PDB entry 6D00 | electron microscopy, 4.00 A resolution | chains 1 and 2 of the 6 polymer chains in the assembly

# Chain 1 (and 2)
Molecule: Calcarisporiella thermophila Hsp104
Organism: Calcarisporiella thermophila
Notes: chain 2 of this document is another copy of the same molecule, construct and numbering; everything in this record applies to it too
Sequence (883 residues; each row starts with the number of its first residue; numbering starts at 0):
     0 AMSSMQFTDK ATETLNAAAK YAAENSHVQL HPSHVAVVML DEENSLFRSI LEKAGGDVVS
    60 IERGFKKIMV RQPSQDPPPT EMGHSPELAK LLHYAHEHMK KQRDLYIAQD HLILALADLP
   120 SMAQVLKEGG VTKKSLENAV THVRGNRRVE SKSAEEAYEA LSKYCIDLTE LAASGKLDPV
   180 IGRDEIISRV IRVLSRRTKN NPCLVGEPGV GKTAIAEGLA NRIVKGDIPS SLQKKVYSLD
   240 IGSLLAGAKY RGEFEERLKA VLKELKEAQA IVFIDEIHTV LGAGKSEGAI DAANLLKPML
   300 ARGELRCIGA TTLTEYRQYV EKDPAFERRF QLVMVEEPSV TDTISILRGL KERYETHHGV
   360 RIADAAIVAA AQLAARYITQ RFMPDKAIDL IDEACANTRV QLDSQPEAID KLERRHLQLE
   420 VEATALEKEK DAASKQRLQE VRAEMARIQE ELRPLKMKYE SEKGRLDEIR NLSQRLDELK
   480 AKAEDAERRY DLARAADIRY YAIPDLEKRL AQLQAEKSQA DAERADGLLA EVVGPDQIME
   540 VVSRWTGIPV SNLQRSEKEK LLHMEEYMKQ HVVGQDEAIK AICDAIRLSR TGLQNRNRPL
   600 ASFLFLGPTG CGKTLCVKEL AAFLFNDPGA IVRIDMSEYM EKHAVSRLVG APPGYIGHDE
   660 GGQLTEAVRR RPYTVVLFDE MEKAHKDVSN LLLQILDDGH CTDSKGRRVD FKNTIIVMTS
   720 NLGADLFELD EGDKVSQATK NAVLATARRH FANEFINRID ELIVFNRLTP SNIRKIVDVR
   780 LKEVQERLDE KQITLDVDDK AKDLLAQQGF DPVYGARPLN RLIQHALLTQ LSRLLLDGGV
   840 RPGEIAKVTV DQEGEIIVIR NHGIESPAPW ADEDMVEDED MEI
Unresolved in the structure: 0-1, 73-82, 145-155, 248-250, 283-287, 648-660, 722-737, 864-882
Small-molecule neighbours:
  - ADP (adenosine-5'-diphosphate), molecule 1: P178, V179, I180, R182, P207, G208, V209, G210, K211, T212, A213, I345, L349, P383, D384
  - ADP, molecule 2: H570, T608, G609, C610, G611, K612, T613, L614, R632, D678, I775, R779, A815, R816, L818
What the authors report for this chain:
  - binding site for ADP: R327, D384
  - self-association interface (contacts with another copy of this molecule): D575 to T590, R816 to L835, E852 to E854

# Chain 1 / chain 2 interface
Contacting residue pairs (127; chain 1 residue first):
  S2(1) - E136(2)  hydrogen bond (backbone-side chain)
  Q5(1) - R102(2)
  H97(1) - K100(2)  hydrogen bond
  H97(1) - Q101(2)
  M98(1) - Q101(2)  hydrogen bond (backbone-side chain)
  K99(1) - Q101(2)
  K99(1) - L113(2)
  K99(1) - E136(2)
  K99(1) - T140(2)
  K100(1) - H97(2)  hydrogen bond
  K100(1) - K100(2)
  K100(1) - Q101(2)  hydrogen bond (backbone-side chain)
  K100(1) - L113(2)
  K100(1) - D117(2)  salt bridge
  Q101(1) - A94(2)
  Q101(1) - H97(2)
  Q101(1) - M98(2)
  Q101(1) - Q101(2)  hydrogen bond (backbone-side chain)
  Q101(1) - D103(2)
  Q101(1) - L104(2)
  Q101(1) - Y105(2)
  Q101(1) - I106(2)
  R102(1) - M98(2)
  R102(1) - K99(2)  hydrogen bond (backbone-backbone)
  R102(1) - K100(2)  hydrogen bond (backbone-backbone)
  R102(1) - Q101(2)
  R102(1) - R102(2)
  R102(1) - D103(2)  salt bridge
  R102(1) - L104(2)
  R102(1) - Y105(2)
  D103(1) - K99(2)
  D103(1) - K100(2)  hydrogen bond (side chain-backbone)
  D103(1) - Q101(2)
  D103(1) - R102(2)  hydrogen bond (backbone-backbone)
  L104(1) - R102(2)
  I106(1) - R102(2)
  H110(1) - K100(2)
  L113(1) - K99(2)
  K133(1) - S2(2)  hydrogen bond (backbone-backbone)
  K133(1) - H92(2)  hydrogen bond
  E136(1) - S2(2)
  E136(1) - H95(2)  salt bridge
  E136(1) - E96(2)
  N137(1) - S2(2)
  T140(1) - K99(2)
  R143(1) - K99(2)
  R143(1) - Y105(2)
  I190(1) - V399(2)  hydrophobic
  R191(1) - A395(2)
  R191(1) - N396(2)
  R191(1) - V399(2)
  R191(1) - R543(2)
  S194(1) - H357(2)  hydrogen bond (backbone-side chain)
  S194(1) - A395(2)
  R195(1) - D388(2)  salt bridge
  R195(1) - D391(2)  salt bridge
  R195(1) - E392(2)  salt bridge
  R195(1) - A395(2)
  R196(1) - D177(2)  salt bridge
  R196(1) - Y353(2)  hydrogen bond
  R196(1) - D391(2)  hydrogen bond (backbone-side chain)
  T197(1) - Y353(2)
  T197(1) - D388(2)
  T197(1) - D391(2)  hydrogen bond (backbone-side chain)
  K198(1) - Q379(2)
  D226(1) - S403(2)  hydrogen bond (backbone-side chain)
  P228(1) - R398(2)
  P228(1) - D402(2)
  S229(1) - K462(2)
  S229(1) - D466(2)  hydrogen bond
  S230(1) - R398(2)
  S230(1) - D466(2)
  S230(1) - R469(2)  hydrogen bond
  L231(1) - R469(2)
  E255(1) - D103(2)
  K258(1) - Y105(2)  hydrogen bond
  N293(1) - G241(2)  hydrogen bond (side chain-backbone)
  N293(1) - L244(2)
  N293(1) - A245(2)
  R305(1) - H356(2)
  D322(1) - E275(2)
  P323(1) - P207(2)  hydrophobic
  P323(1) - R380(2)
  E326(1) - R380(2)  salt bridge
  R498(1) - V420(2)
  Y499(1) - L416(2)
  Y499(1) - E419(2)
  Y499(1) - T423(2)  hydrogen bond (backbone-side chain)
  Y500(1) - K427(2)
  P503(1) - V420(2)  hydrophobic
  P503(1) - A424(2)  hydrophobic
  D504(1) - K427(2)
  K507(1) - A424(2)
  K507(1) - E428(2)
  K557(1) - L835(2)  hydrogen bond (side chain-backbone)
  L560(1) - L835(2)  hydrophobic
  L561(1) - L835(2)  hydrophobic
  L561(1) - D836(2)
  D583(1) - T828(2)
  R586(1) - S831(2)
  R586(1) - R832(2)
  R586(1) - L835(2)
  L587(1) - L827(2)
  T590(1) - K790(2)
  T590(1) - S831(2)
  T590(1) - L834(2)
  G591(1) - R786(2)
  L592(1) - V783(2)  hydrophobic
  L592(1) - R786(2)  hydrogen bond (backbone-side chain)
  L592(1) - L787(2)  hydrophobic
  L592(1) - L827(2)  hydrophobic
  L592(1) - L830(2)  hydrophobic
  L592(1) - L834(2)  hydrophobic
  Q593(1) - R786(2)
  N594(1) - R786(2)
  K685(1) - S636(2)
  D686(1) - E637(2)
  L692(1) - R632(2)
  R747(1) - R820(2)
  E753(1) - T613(2)  hydrogen bond
  E753(1) - R632(2)
  E753(1) - R816(2)  salt bridge
  N756(1) - Y813(2)  hydrogen bond
  N756(1) - R816(2)  hydrogen bond
  R757(1) - K617(2)
  R757(1) - R632(2)
  E760(1) - H824(2)  salt bridge
Other interface residues (no listed pair), chain 1 (76 interface residues in all): T7, Y105, D117, V139, I227, D290, K296, P297, Q330, K579, R595, N689, N752, D759
Other interface residues (no listed pair), chain 2 (82 interface residues in all): H110, N137, V139, R143, S242, G246, L349, W544, D634, E789, Q823

# In short
76 residues of chain 1 and 82 residues of chain 2 are in contact; the contacts include 27 hydrogen bonds and
10 salt bridges. Polar contacts include K100(1)-D117(2), R102(1)-D103(2) and E136(1)-H95(2). Ligands of chain
1: ADP. From the paper: a binding site for ADP at R327(1) and D384(1); a self-association interface involving
D575(1), R816(1) and E852(1).
Both chains are Calcarisporiella thermophila Hsp104 (Calcarisporiella thermophila). Entry 6D00
(Calcarisporiella thermophila Hsp104) was determined by electron microscopy together with 6AZY from the same
study.
